1KT2 - chains A and B; structure by X-ray diffraction, 2.80 A resolution.

# Chain A
Name: H-2 class II histocompatibility antigen, E-D alpha chain
Organism: Mus musculus
UniProt: P01904 (HA21_MOUSE); residues 1-182 here correspond to UniProt positions 26-207 (UniProt number = residue number + 25)
Amino-acid sequence (182 residues; each row starts with the number of its first residue):
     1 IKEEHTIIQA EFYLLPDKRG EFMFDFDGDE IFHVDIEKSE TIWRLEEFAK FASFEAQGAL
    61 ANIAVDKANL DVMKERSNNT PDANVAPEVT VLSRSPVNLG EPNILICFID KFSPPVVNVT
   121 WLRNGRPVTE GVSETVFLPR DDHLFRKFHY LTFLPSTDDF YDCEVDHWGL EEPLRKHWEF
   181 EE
Cystine bridges: Cys107-Cys163
Covalent attachments: N-acetylglucosamine (NAG) linked to Asn78, Asn118
Swiss-Prot annotation at these positions:
  - region: Glu179 to Glu182 (Connecting peptide)
  - glycosylation: Asn118 (N-linked (GlcNAc...) asparagine)

# Chain B
Name: Fusion protein consisting of cytochrome C peptide, glycine rich linker, and MHC E-beta-k
Organism: Lonomia obliqua, Mus musculus
Amino-acid sequence (213 residues; row label = number of the first residue in the row; note: 1 number in that range is skipped by the numbering (no residue carries it; nothing is unmodelled there)):
     2 ADLIAYLKQA T
    14 KGGGGSLVPR GSGGGGSRPW FLEYCKSECH FYNGTQRVRL LVRYFYNLEE NLRFDSDVGE
    74 FRAVTELGRP DAENWNSQPE FLEQKRAEVD TVCRHNYEIF DNFLVPRRVE PTVTVYPTKT
   134 QPLEHHNLLV CSVSDFYPGN IEVRWFRNGK EEKTGIVSTG LVRNGDWTFQ TLVMLETVPQ
   194 SGEVYTCQVE HPSLTDPVTV EW
Cystine bridges: Cys42-Cys106, Cys144-Cys200
Covalent attachments: N-acetylglucosamine (NAG) linked to Asn46

# How chain A and chain B interact
Pairs across the interface (161):
  Lys2(A) with Tyr45(B), hydrogen bond (side chain-backbone); Asn46(B)
  Glu3(A) with Phe44(B); Asn46(B), hydrogen bond (backbone-side chain); Gly47(B), hydrogen bond (backbone-backbone); Tyr110(B); Val118(B)
  Glu4(A) with Phe44(B); Tyr45(B)
  His5(A) with Cys42(B); Phe44(B), hydrogen bond (backbone-backbone); Tyr110(B); Val118(B)
  Thr6(A) with Cys42(B); His43(B)
  Ile7(A) with Ser40(B); Glu41(B); Cys42(B), hydrogen bond (backbone-backbone); Phe44(B), hydrophobic; Phe113(B), hydrophobic
  Ile8(A) with Ser40(B); Glu41(B)
  Gln9(A) with Tyr7(B); Leu8(B), hydrogen bond (side chain-backbone); Cys38(B); Lys39(B); Ser40(B), hydrogen bond (backbone-backbone)
  Ala10(A) with Cys38(B)
  Glu11(A) with Tyr37(B); Cys38(B), hydrogen bond (backbone-backbone)
  Phe12(A) with Leu35(B), hydrophobic; Glu36(B); Tyr37(B), hydrophobic
  Tyr13(A) with Leu35(B); Glu36(B), hydrogen bond (backbone-backbone)
  Leu14(A) with Phe34(B); Leu35(B), hydrophobic
  Leu15(A) with Trp33(B); Phe34(B), hydrogen bond (backbone-backbone)
  Pro16(A) with Pro32(B)
  Asp17(A) with Arg31(B), salt bridge
  Phe24(A) with Ile5(B), hydrophobic; Ala6(B); Asn109(B)
  Phe26(A) with Tyr150(B); Trp180(B), hydrophobic
  Asp27(A) with Arg176(B), hydrogen bond (backbone-side chain)
  Gly28(A) with Arg176(B)
  Asp29(A) with Tyr150(B); Arg176(B), salt bridge; Trp180(B)
  Glu30(A) with Trp180(B), hydrogen bond (backbone-side chain)
  Ile31(A) with Phe113(B), hydrophobic; Leu117(B), hydrophobic; Trp180(B), hydrophobic
  Arg44(A) with Gly178(B), hydrogen bond (side chain-backbone); Asp179(B)
  Leu45(A) with Arg120(B); Trp180(B), hydrophobic
  Glu47(A) with Arg120(B), salt bridge
  Phe48(A) with Phe116(B), hydrophobic; Leu117(B), hydrophobic; Trp180(B)
  Phe51(A) with Ile112(B); Phe116(B), hydrophobic
  Ala52(A) with Ala2(B); Asp3(B); Ile5(B), hydrophobic; Ile112(B), hydrophobic
  Ser53(A) with Ala2(B); Asp3(B), hydrogen bond (backbone-backbone); Leu4(B), hydrogen bond (side chain-backbone); Ile5(B), hydrogen bond (backbone-backbone)
  Phe54(A) with Leu4(B), hydrophobic; Ile5(B); Tyr7(B), hydrophobic
  Glu55(A) with Leu4(B)
  Gly58(A) with Tyr7(B), hydrogen bond (backbone-side chain)
  Asn62(A) with Tyr7(B); Leu8(B), hydrogen bond (side chain-backbone); Lys9(B); Gln10(B), hydrogen bond (side chain-backbone)
  Val65(A) with Gln10(B); Ala11(B); Thr12(B)
  Asp66(A) with Gln10(B); Glu36(B)
  Asn69(A) with Gln10(B); Ala11(B), hydrogen bond (side chain-backbone); Thr12(B); Lys14(B), hydrogen bond (side chain-backbone); Glu36(B)
  Leu70(A) with Phe34(B); Leu35(B); Glu36(B)
  Val72(A) with Gly15(B); Gly16(B)
  Met73(A) with Lys14(B); Glu36(B); Tyr59(B), hydrophobic; Leu80(B), hydrophobic
  Lys74(A) with Phe34(B); Tyr59(B)
  Arg76(A) with Gly15(B); Ser19(B); Leu20(B), hydrogen bond (backbone-backbone); Leu80(B), hydrogen bond (side chain-backbone); Pro83(B); Asp84(B), salt bridge
  Ser77(A) with Tyr59(B), hydrogen bond
  Asn79(A) with Phe34(B)
  Thr80(A) with Gly24(B); Tyr59(B)
  Pro81(A) with Ser25(B); Gly26(B), hydrogen bond (backbone-backbone)
  Asp82(A) with Gly24(B); Ser25(B); Gly26(B); Gly27(B); Trp33(B); Asn60(B), hydrogen bond; Leu61(B)
  Ala83(A) with Gly26(B); Gly27(B); Trp33(B), hydrogen bond (backbone-side chain); Leu61(B)
  Asn84(A) with Ser30(B); Arg31(B); Trp33(B)
  Val85(A) with Leu61(B), hydrophobic
  Leu92(A) with Val175(B), hydrophobic; Gln183(B)
  Ser93(A) with Gln183(B), hydrogen bond (backbone-side chain)
  Arg94(A) with Asp179(B), salt bridge; Thr181(B); Gln183(B), hydrogen bond (backbone-side chain)
  Pro96(A) with Ser145(B); Ser147(B)
  Ile106(A) with Asn177(B)
  Ser113(A) with Trp33(B)
  Pro114(A) with Trp33(B), hydrophobic
  Pro115(A) with Leu35(B)
  Pro139(A) with Tyr37(B)
  Arg140(A) with Lys39(B), hydrogen bond (backbone-side chain)
  Asp141(A) with Lys39(B), hydrogen bond (backbone-side chain); Arg56(B), hydrogen bond (backbone-side chain)
  Asp142(A) with Lys39(B), hydrogen bond (backbone-side chain); Phe58(B)
  His143(A) with Tyr37(B); Phe58(B); Leu61(B), hydrogen bond (side chain-backbone)
  Phe145(A) with Leu35(B), hydrophobic; Tyr37(B), hydrophobic
  Phe148(A) with Arg176(B); Asn177(B); Gly178(B)
  Tyr150(A) with Asn177(B), hydrogen bond (side chain-backbone); Gly178(B); Asp179(B)
  Trp168(A) with Arg31(B)
  Glu182(A) with Thr131(B), hydrogen bond (backbone-side chain)
Also at the interface, not in a pair above, chain A (77 interface residues in all): Ile1, Phe22, Phe32, Trp43, Lys50, Glu75, Val116, Leu144, Arg146
Also at the interface, not in a pair above, chain B (74 interface residues in all): Gly18, Pro22, Asn64, Gly81, Asn115, Pro130, Asp148, Phe182

# In short
Chain A and chain B form an interface of 77 and 74 residues respectively; the contacts include 36 hydrogen
bonds and 5 salt bridges. Among the polar pairs are Asp17(A)-Arg31(B), Asp29(A)-Arg176(B) and
Glu47(A)-Arg120(B). N-acetylglucosamine is covalently linked to Asn78(A) and Asn118(A).
Here chain A is H-2 class II histocompatibility antigen, E-D alpha chain (Mus musculus) and chain B is Fusion
protein consisting of cytochrome C peptide, glycine rich linker, and MHC E-beta-k (Lonomia obliqua, Mus
musculus). Entry 1KT2 (Crystal structure of class II MHC molecule iek bound to moth cytochrome C peptide) was
determined by X-ray diffraction together with 1KTD from the same study.
